Entry 3T93 (X-ray diffraction, 1.91 A resolution); this record covers chains B and D.

# Chain B (and D)
Name: Glutamate receptor 2
Organism: Rattus norvegicus
Notes: chain D of this document is another copy of the same molecule, construct and numbering; everything in this record applies to it too
UniProt: P19491 (GRIA2_RAT); the construct has insertions or renumbered stretches relative to UniProt, so the offset changes along the chain: 4-117 = UniProt 414-527; 120-261 = UniProt 653-794
Sequence (258 residues; row label = number of the first residue in the row):
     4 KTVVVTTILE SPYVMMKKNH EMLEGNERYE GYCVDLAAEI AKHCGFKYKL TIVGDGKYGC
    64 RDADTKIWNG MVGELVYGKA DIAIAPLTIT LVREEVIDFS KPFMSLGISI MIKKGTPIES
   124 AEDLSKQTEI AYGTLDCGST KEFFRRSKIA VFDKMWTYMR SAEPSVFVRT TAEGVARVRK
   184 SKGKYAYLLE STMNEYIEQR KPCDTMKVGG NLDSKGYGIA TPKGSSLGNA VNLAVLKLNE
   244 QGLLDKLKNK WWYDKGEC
Cystine bridges: Cys-63/Cys-140, Cys-206/Cys-261
Sequence notes: engineered mutation Cys-63 (Ala473 in P19491), Cys-140 (Ser673 in P19491); linker (118-119)
Swiss-Prot annotation at these positions:
  - binding site (L-glutamate): Pro-89, Thr-91, Arg-96, Ser-142, Thr-143, Glu-193
  - site: Arg-64 (Interaction with the cone snail toxin Con-ikot-ikot), Ile-121 (Crucial to convey clamshell closure to channel opening), Arg-148 (Interaction with the cone snail toxin Con-ikot-ikot), Lys-240 (Interaction with the cone snail toxin Con-ikot-ikot)
  - modified residue (Phosphoserine): Ser-150, Ser-184

# How chain B and chain D interact
Residue-residue contacts (26; chain B residue first):
  Ile-92(B) with Lys-104(D)
  Thr-93(B) with Glu-243(D)
  Leu-94(B) with Leu-236(D), hydrophobic; Lys-240(D); Glu-243(D), hydrogen bond (backbone-side chain)
  Glu-97(B) with Lys-104(D), salt bridge; Asn-235(D), hydrogen bond; Leu-236(D); Leu-239(D)
  Phe-102(B) with Lys-104(D), hydrogen bond (backbone-side chain)
  Ser-103(B) with Lys-104(D)
  Lys-104(B) with Glu-97(D), salt bridge; Phe-102(D), hydrogen bond (side chain-backbone); Ser-103(D)
  Pro-105(B) with Pro-105(D)
  Lys-151(B) with Gln-244(D)
  Ser-217(B) with Asn-242(D), hydrogen bond (backbone-side chain)
  Asn-235(B) with Glu-97(D), hydrogen bond
  Leu-236(B) with Leu-94(D); Glu-97(D)
  Leu-239(B) with Ile-92(D), hydrophobic; Glu-97(D)
  Lys-240(B) with Leu-94(D)
  Asn-242(B) with Ser-217(D), hydrogen bond (side chain-backbone)
  Glu-243(B) with Thr-93(D); Leu-94(D), hydrogen bond (side chain-backbone)
Also at the interface, not in a pair above, chain B (21 interface residues in all): Ser-108, Leu-215, Asp-216, Gln-244, Asp-248
Also at the interface, not in a pair above, chain D (21 interface residues in all): Ser-108, Arg-149, Asp-216, Lys-218, Asp-248

# Overview
The chain B/chain D interface involves 21 residues from each chain; the contacts include 8 hydrogen bonds and
2 salt bridges. Polar pairs include Glu-97(B)/Lys-104(D), Leu-94(B)/Glu-243(D) and Glu-97(B)/Asn-235(D).
UniProt lists 6 L-glutamate-binding residues on chain B.
Both chains are Glutamate receptor 2 (Rattus norvegicus). Entry 3T93 (Glutamate bound to a double cysteine
mutant (A452C/S652C) of the ligand binding domain of GluA2) was determined by X-ray diffraction, deposited
together with 3T96, 3T9H, 3T9U, 3T9V and 3T9X.
